Entry 7NEL (X-ray diffraction, 1.45 A resolution); this record covers chains A and C of the 4 polymer chains in the assembly.

Chain A:
Molecule: Estrogen receptor
From: Homo sapiens
UniProt: P03372 (ESR1_HUMAN); residue numbers follow UniProt; this construct covers 304-548
Amino-acid sequence (247 residues; each row starts with the number of its first residue):
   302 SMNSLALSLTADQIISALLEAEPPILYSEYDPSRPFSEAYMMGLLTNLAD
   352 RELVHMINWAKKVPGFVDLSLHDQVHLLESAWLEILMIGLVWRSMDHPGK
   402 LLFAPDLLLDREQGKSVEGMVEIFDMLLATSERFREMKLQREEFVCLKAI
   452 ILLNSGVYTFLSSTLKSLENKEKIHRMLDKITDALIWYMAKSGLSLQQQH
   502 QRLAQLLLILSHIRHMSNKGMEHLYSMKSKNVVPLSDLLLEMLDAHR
Disordered / not traced: 302-304, 462-463
Differences from the reference sequence: expression tag (302-303); engineered mutation I315 (Met in P03372), I316 (Val in P03372), E321 (Asp in P03372), S334 (Thr in P03372), Y341 (Ser in P03372), K363 (Arg in P03372), S371 (Thr in P03372), S381 (Cys in P03372), D397 (Glu in P03372), D407 (Asn in P03372), E413 (Asn in P03372), S417 (Cys in P03372), E433 (Ser in P03372), E437 (Met in P03372), K439 (Asn in P03372), R442 (Gly in P03372), A450 (Ser in P03372), N471 (Glu in P03372), E473 (Asp in P03372), K474 (His in P03372), M478 (Val in P03372), A485 (Thr in P03372), W488 (His in P03372), Y489 (Leu in P03372), S493 (Ala in P03372), S496 (Thr in P03372), S530 (Cys in P03372), S537 (Tyr in P03372)
Small-molecule neighbours: estradiol (EST): M343, L346, T347, L349, A350, E353, L384, L387, M388, L391, R394, F404, M421, I424, L428, G521, H524, L525
From the paper describing this entry:
  - binding site for estradiol: E353, R394, F404, H524

Chain C:
Molecule: Nuclear receptor coactivator 2
UniProt: Q15596 (NCOA2_HUMAN); residues 686-699 here = UniProt positions 686-699
Amino-acid sequence (15 residues; row label = number of the first residue in the row):
   685 XKHKILHRLLQDSSS
Disordered / not traced: 685-686, 699
Differences from the reference sequence: acetylation (685)
Modified positions: ACE (acetyl group) at position 685

Interface between chain A and chain C:
Residue-residue contacts - 22 pairs, chain A then chain C:
  I358(A) with L690(C), hydrophobic; L693(C), hydrophobic; L694(C), hydrophobic
  N359(A) with S698(C)
  K362(A) with L693(C), hydrogen bond (side chain-backbone); L694(C); D696(C), hydrogen bond (side chain-backbone)
  L372(A) with H691(C); Q695(C)
  Q375(A) with L694(C)
  V376(A) with K688(C); L690(C); H691(C); L694(C), hydrophobic
  L379(A) with L694(C), hydrophobic
  E380(A) with K688(C), salt bridge; L690(C)
  D538(A) with I689(C)
  L539(A) with I689(C)
  E542(A) with K688(C); I689(C), hydrogen bond (side chain-backbone)
  M543(A) with L690(C), hydrophobic
Also at the interface, not in a pair above, chain A (14 interface residues in all): K363, F367
Also at the interface, not in a pair above, chain C (10 interface residues in all): S697

In short:
14 residues of chain A face 10 of chain C across their interface, with 3 hydrogen bonds and 1 salt bridge.
Among the polar pairs are E380(A)-K688(C), K362(A)-L693(C) and K362(A)-D696(C). Chain A binds estradiol. The
paper reports a binding site for estradiol at E353(A), R394(A) and F404(A) among others.
Here chain A is Estrogen receptor (Homo sapiens) and chain C is Nuclear receptor coactivator 2. Entry 7NEL
(ER-PRS*(+) (Y537S) in complex with estradiol and SRC-2 coactivator peptide) was determined by X-ray
diffraction, deposited together with 7NDO and 7NFB.
